Entry 4PRI (X-ray diffraction, 2.40 A resolution); this record covers chains D and E of the 5 polymer chains in the assembly.

[Chain D]
Protein: TK3 TCR alpha chain
From: Homo sapiens
Chain sequence (202 residues; each row starts with the number of its first residue; note: 17 numbers in that range are skipped by the numbering (no residue carries them; nothing is unmodelled there)):
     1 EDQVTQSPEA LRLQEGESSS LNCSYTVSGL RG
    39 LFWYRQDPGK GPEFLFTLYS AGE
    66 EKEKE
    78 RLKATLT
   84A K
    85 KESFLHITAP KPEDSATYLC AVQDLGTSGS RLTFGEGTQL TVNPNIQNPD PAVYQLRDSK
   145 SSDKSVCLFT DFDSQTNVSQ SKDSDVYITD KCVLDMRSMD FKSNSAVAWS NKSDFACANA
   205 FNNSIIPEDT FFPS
Cystine bridges: Cys23-Cys104, Cys151-Cys201
Ion coordination: Na+ near Ala10 (its only coordinating residue here)

[Chain E]
Protein: TK3 TCR beta chain
From: Homo sapiens
Chain sequence (240 residues; each row starts with the number of its first residue; note: 13 numbers in that range are skipped by the numbering (no residue carries them; nothing is unmodelled there)):
     2 SGVTQTPKHL ITATGQRVTL RCSPRSGDLS
    39 VYWYQQSLDQ GLQFLIQYYN GEE
    66 RAKGNIL
    74 ERFSAQQF
    83 PDLHSELNLS SLELGDSALY FCASSARSGE LFFGEGSRLT VLEDLKNVFP PEVAVFEPSE
   143 AEISHTQKAT LVCLATGFYP DHVELSWWVN GKEVHSGVCT DPQPLKEQPA LNDSRYALSS
   203 RLRVSATFWQ NPRNHFRCQV QFYGLSENDE WTQDRAKPVT QIVSAEAWGR AD
Cystine bridges: Cys23-Cys104, Cys155-Cys220

[How chain D and chain E interact]
Contacting residue pairs (85):
  Phe40(D) with Gly111(E); Glu112(E)
  Tyr42(D) with Leu113(E), hydrogen bond (side chain-backbone); Phe115(E), hydrophobic
  Gln44(D) with Gln44(E); Phe103(E)
  Gly47(D) with Glu117(E)
  Lys48(D) with Phe103(E); Gly116(E); Glu117(E)
  Gly49(D) with Phe103(E); Gly116(E); Glu117(E)
  Pro50(D) with Leu50(E), hydrophobic; Phe115(E)
  Gln107(D) with Gly111(E), hydrogen bond (side chain-backbone)
  Ser114(D) with Tyr40(E), hydrogen bond (backbone-side chain); Gly111(E); Leu113(E)
  Arg115(D) with Tyr40(E), hydrogen bond (backbone-side chain); Tyr42(E); Phe52(E)
  Leu116(D) with Tyr42(E), hydrogen bond (backbone-side chain); Leu113(E), hydrophobic
  Phe118(D) with Tyr42(E), hydrophobic; Leu50(E), hydrophobic; Phe115(E), hydrophobic
  Glu120(D) with Gln48(E); Gly49(E)
  Asp134(D) with His147(E), salt bridge
  Tyr138(D) with Ser141(E); Ala143(E); Glu144(E); His147(E); Thr148(E)
  Gln139(D) with Ser141(E)
  Leu140(D) with Phe138(E); Glu139(E); Thr152(E); Val154(E), hydrophobic
  Arg141(D) with Phe138(E); Glu139(E), hydrogen bond (backbone-backbone)
  Asp142(D) with Ala136(E); Val137(E); Phe138(E)
  Ser143(D) with Val137(E), hydrogen bond (backbone-backbone); Glu248(E), hydrogen bond (side chain-backbone)
  Lys144(D) with Glu248(E), hydrogen bond (side chain-backbone)
  Lys148(D) with Phe138(E)
  Ser149(D) with Phe138(E)
  Val150(D) with Phe138(E), hydrophobic; Val154(E), hydrophobic; Leu156(E), hydrophobic
  Asp155(D) with Thr148(E); Arg205(E), salt bridge
  Ser168(D) with Glu189(E)
  Tyr171(D) with Glu189(E)
  Ile172(D) with Leu187(E)
  Thr173(D) with Asp183(E); Ser201(E); Arg203(E)
  Asp174(D) with Asp183(E)
  Cys176(D) with Cys181(E), disulfide; Arg203(E)
  Val177(D) with Cys181(E)
  Leu178(D) with Gly179(E); Val180(E); Arg203(E); Arg205(E)
  Asp179(D) with Ser178(E); Gly179(E), hydrogen bond (backbone-backbone)
  Met180(D) with Lys150(E); Arg205(E)
  Phe185(D) with Lys150(E); Arg205(E)
  Ser187(D) with Arg205(E), hydrogen bond
  Ser189(D) with Arg203(E), hydrogen bond (backbone-side chain)
  Ala190(D) with Arg203(E)
  Val191(D) with Val154(E), hydrophobic; Ser201(E); Arg203(E)
  Trp193(D) with Leu156(E), hydrophobic; Ala199(E), hydrophobic
  Phe215(D) with His147(E)
  Pro217(D) with Ala143(E), hydrophobic
Also at the interface, not in a pair above, chain D (50 interface residues in all): Phe52, Leu103, Ser112, Gly113, Leu152, Thr154, Met183
Also at the interface, not in a pair above, chain E (49 interface residues in all): Gln55, Ala67, Ser107, Phe114, Pro140, Leu153, Thr158, Thr182, Ser207, Ala249
Cross-chain cystine bridges: Cys176(D)-Cys181(E)

[Overview]
Chain D and chain E form an interface of 50 and 49 residues respectively; the contacts include 1 disulfide
bond, 12 hydrogen bonds and 2 salt bridges. Polar pairs include Asp134(D)-His147(E), Asp155(D)-Arg205(E) and
Tyr42(D)-Leu113(E).
Chain D is TK3 TCR alpha chain and chain E is TK3 TCR beta chain, both from Homo sapiens; the structure,
Crystal structure of TK3 TCR-HLA-B*35:08-HPVG complex, was determined by X-ray diffraction, deposited together
with 4PR5, 4PRA, 4PRB, 4PRD, 4PRE, 4PRH, 4PRN and 4PRP.
